PDB entry 8RX3 | X-ray diffraction, 1.85 A resolution | chain A

[Chain A]
Molecule: Leukotriene A-4 hydrolase
Organism: Homo sapiens
Notes: EC 3.3.2.6
Reference sequence: P09960 (LKHA4_HUMAN); residues 1-610 here correspond to UniProt positions 2-611 (UniProt number = residue number + 1)
Amino-acid sequence (613 residues; row label = number of the first residue in the row; numbers below 1 keep their minus sign (Gly-2 is residue -2)):
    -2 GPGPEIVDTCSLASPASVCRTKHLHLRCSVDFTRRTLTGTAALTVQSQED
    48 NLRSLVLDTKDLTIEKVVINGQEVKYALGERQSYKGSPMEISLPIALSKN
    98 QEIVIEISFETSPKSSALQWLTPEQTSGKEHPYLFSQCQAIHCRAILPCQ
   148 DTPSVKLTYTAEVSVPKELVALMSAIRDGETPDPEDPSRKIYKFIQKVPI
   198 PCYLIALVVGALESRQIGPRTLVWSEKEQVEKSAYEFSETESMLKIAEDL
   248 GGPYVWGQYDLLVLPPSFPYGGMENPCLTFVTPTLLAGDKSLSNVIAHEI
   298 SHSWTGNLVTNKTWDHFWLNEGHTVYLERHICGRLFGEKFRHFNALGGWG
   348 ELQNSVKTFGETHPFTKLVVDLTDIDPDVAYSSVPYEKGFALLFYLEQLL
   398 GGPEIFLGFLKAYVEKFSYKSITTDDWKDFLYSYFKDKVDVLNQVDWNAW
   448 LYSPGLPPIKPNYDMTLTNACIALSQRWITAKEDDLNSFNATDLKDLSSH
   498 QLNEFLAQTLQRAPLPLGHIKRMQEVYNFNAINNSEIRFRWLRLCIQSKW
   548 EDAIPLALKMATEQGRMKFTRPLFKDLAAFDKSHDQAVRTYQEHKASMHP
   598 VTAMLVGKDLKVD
Disordered / not traced: -2 to 3
Differences from the reference sequence: expression tag (-2 to 0)
Ion coordination: ytterbium (III) ion site 1: Asp47, Asp481 (together with acetate ion); ytterbium (III) ion site 2 near Asp175 (its only coordinating residue here); Zn2+: His295, His299, Glu318
Small-molecule neighbours: Acebilustat (A1H3T): Gln134, Gln136, Ala137, Tyr267, Gly268, Gly269, Met270, Glu296, Trp311, Phe314, Phe362, Lys364, Leu365, Val367, Leu369, Pro374, Asp375, Ala377, Tyr378, Val381, Pro382, Tyr383, Arg563, Lys565
Swiss-Prot annotation at these positions:
  - active site: Glu296 (Proton acceptor), Tyr383 (Proton donor)
  - binding site (a peptide): Gln134 to Gln136, Pro266 to Glu271, Arg563 to Lys565
  - binding site (Zn(2+)): His295, His299, Glu318
  - site: Glu271 (Pro-Gly-Pro binding), Asp375 (Essential for epoxide hydrolase activity, but not for aminopeptidase activity), Tyr378 (Covalently modified during suicide inhibition by leukotrienes), Gly562 (Pro-Gly-Pro binding)
  - modified residue: Lys72 (N6-acetyllysine), Lys336 (N6-acetyllysine), Lys413 (N6-acetyllysine), Ser415 (Phosphoserine), Lys572 (N6-acetyllysine)

[Summary]
Ligands of chain A: Acebilustat. Asp47 and Asp481 form the ytterbium (III) ion site 1. His295, His299 and
Glu318 coordinate Zn2+. Curated annotation (UniProt) lists active-site residues Glu296 and Tyr383, 12
peptide-binding residues and 3 Zn2+-binding residues.
Chain A is Leukotriene A-4 hydrolase (Homo sapiens); the structure, LTA4 hydrolase in complex with CTX-4430,
was determined by X-ray diffraction, deposited together with 8RX7 and 8RX9.
